PDB entry 6FLQ | electron microscopy, 3.60 A resolution | chains D and E of the 9 polymer chains in the assembly

== Chain D ==
Protein: DNA-directed RNA polymerase subunit beta'
From: Escherichia coli (strain K12)
Notes: EC 2.7.7.6
Reference sequence: P0A8T7 (RPOC_ECOLI); numbering as in UniProt (aligned over 1-1407)
Amino-acid sequence (1407 residues; numbered 1 to 1407; the number before each row is that of its first residue):
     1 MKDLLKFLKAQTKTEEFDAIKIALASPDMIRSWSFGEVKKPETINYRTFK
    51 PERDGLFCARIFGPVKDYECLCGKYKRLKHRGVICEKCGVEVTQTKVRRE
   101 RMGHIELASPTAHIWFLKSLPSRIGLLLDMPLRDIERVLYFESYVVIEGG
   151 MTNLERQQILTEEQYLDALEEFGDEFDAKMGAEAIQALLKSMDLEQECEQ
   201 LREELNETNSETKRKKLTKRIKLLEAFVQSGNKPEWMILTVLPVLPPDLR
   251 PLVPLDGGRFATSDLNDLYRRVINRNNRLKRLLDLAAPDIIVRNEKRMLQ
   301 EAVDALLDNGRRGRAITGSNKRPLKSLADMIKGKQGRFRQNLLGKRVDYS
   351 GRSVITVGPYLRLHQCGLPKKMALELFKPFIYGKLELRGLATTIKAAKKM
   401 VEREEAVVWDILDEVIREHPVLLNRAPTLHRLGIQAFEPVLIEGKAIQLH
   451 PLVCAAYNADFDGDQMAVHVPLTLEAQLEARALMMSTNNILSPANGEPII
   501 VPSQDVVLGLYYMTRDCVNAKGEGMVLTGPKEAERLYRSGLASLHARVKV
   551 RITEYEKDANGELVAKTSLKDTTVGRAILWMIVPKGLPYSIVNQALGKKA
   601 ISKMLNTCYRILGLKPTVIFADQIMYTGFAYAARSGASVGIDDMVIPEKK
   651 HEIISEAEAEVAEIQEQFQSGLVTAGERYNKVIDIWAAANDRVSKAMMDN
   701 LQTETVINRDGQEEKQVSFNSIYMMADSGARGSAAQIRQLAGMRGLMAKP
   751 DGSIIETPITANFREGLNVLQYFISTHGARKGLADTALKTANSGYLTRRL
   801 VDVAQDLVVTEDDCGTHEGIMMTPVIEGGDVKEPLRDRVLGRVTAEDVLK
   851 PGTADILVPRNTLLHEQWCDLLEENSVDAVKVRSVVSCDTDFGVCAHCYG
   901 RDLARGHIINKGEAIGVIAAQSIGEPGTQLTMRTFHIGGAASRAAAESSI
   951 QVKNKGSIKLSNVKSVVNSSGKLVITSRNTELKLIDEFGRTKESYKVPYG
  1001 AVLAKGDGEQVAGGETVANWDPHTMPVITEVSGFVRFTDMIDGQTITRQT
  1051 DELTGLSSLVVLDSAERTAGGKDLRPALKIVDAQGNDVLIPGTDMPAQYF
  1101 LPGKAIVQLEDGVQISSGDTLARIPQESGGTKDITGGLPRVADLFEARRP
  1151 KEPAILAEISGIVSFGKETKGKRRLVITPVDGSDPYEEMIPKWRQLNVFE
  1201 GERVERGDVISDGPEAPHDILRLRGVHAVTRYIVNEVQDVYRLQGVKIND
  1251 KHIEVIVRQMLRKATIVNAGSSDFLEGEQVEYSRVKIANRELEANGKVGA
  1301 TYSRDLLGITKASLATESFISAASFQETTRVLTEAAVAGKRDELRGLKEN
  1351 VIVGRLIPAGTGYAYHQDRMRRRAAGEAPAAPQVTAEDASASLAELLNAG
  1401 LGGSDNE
Disordered / not traced: 1-15, 932-947, 1127-1136, 1376-1407
Metal / ion sites: Zn2+ site 1: C70, C72, C88; Mg2+: D462, D464; Zn2+ site 2: C814, C888, C895
What the authors report for this chain:
  - binding site for the 39-nt DNA strand: K334, R339
  - binding site for the 21-nt RNA strand: Q335

== Chain E ==
Protein: DNA-directed RNA polymerase subunit omega
From: Escherichia coli (strain K12)
Notes: EC 2.7.7.6
Reference sequence: P0A800 (RPOZ_ECOLI); residues 1-91 here = UniProt positions 1-91
Amino-acid sequence (91 residues; row label = number of the first residue in the row):
     1 MARVTVQDAVEKIGNRFDLVLVAARRARQMQVGGKDPLVPEENDKTTVIA
    51 LREIEEGLINNQILDVRERQEQQEQEAAELQAVTAIAEGRR
Disordered / not traced: 1

== How chain D and chain E interact ==
Contacting residue pairs - 31 pairs, chain D then chain E:
  H364(D) - V4(E)
  E414(D) - K45(E)  hydrogen bond (backbone-side chain)
  R417(D) - E42(E)
  R417(D) - N43(E)  hydrogen bond (side chain-backbone)
  E418(D) - A2(E)
  E418(D) - V48(E)
  E438(D) - R3(E)
  L474(D) - A27(E)  hydrophobic
  L474(D) - R28(E)
  L474(D) - Q31(E)
  L474(D) - T47(E)
  E475(D) - A24(E)
  E475(D) - R28(E)  salt bridge
  Q477(D) - T47(E)
  L478(D) - V20(E)
  L478(D) - A23(E)
  L478(D) - A24(E)
  L478(D) - T47(E)
  L478(D) - L51(E)  hydrophobic
  E479(D) - V20(E)
  R481(D) - R3(E)  hydrogen bond (side chain-backbone)
  R481(D) - L51(E)
  L483(D) - R16(E)
  T487(D) - V4(E)  hydrogen bond (side chain-backbone)
  T487(D) - T5(E)
  L614(D) - T5(E)
  K615(D) - T5(E)
  K615(D) - D8(E)  salt bridge
  R905(D) - R16(E)
  N910(D) - N15(E)  hydrogen bond
  G912(D) - F17(E)
Other interface residues (no listed pair), chain D (26 interface residues in all): V415, T473, A482, M485, E913, G1360, T1361, A1364
Other interface residues (no listed pair), chain E (25 interface residues in all): V6, Q7, L21, D44, T46

== In short ==
Chain D and chain E form an interface of 26 and 25 residues respectively; the contacts include 5 hydrogen
bonds and 2 salt bridges. Polar contacts include E475(D)-R28(E), K615(D)-D8(E) and E414(D)-K45(E). The paper
reports a binding site for the 39-nt DNA strand at K334(D) and R339(D); a binding site for the 21-nt RNA
strand at Q335(D).
Here chain D is DNA-directed RNA polymerase subunit beta' and chain E is DNA-directed RNA polymerase subunit
omega, both from Escherichia coli (strain K12). Entry 6FLQ (CryoEM structure of E.coli RNA polymerase paused
elongation complex bound to NusA) was determined by electron microscopy, deposited together with 6FLP.
